9J9K - chain A; structure by X-ray diffraction, 3.15 A resolution.

[Chain A]
Molecule: Glycosyltransferase
Organism: Nicotiana benthamiana
Notes: EC 2.4.1.-
Reference sequence: A0A8K1ZRH3 (A0A8K1ZRH3_NICBE); numbering as in UniProt (aligned over 3-477)
Amino-acid sequence (475 residues; row label = number of the first residue in the row):
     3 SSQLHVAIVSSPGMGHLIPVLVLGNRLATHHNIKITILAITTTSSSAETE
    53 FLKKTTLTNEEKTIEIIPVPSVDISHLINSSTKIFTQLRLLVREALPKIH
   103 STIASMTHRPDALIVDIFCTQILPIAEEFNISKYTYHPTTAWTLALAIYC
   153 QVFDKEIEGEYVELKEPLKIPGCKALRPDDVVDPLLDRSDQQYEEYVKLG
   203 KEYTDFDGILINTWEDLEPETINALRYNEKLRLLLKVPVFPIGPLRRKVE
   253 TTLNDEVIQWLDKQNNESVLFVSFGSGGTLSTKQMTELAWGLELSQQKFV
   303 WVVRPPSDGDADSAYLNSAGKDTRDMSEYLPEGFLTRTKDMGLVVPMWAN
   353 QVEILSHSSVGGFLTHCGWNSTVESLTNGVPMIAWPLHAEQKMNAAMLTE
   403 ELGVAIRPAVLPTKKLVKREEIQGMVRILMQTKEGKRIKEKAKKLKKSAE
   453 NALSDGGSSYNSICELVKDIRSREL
Ligand contacts:
  - 7-hydroxy-6-methoxy-2H-1-benzopyran-2-one (T83): His18, Phe87, Ile119, Phe120, His139, Thr141, Thr145, Val184, Asp185, Pro186, Tyr198, Ala391, Glu392
  - U2F (uridine-5'-diphosphate-2-deoxy-2-fluoro-alpha-D-glucose): Met16, Gly17, His18, Ile20, Pro21, Pro140, Thr141, Arg249, Ser275, Gly277, Ser278, Gly279, Val304, Tyr317, Trp350, Ala351, Gln353, Val354, His368, Gly370, Trp371, Asn372, Ser373, Glu376, His390, Ala391, Glu392, Gln393
What the authors report for this chain:
  - binding site for U2F: Arg249, Trp350, Ala351, His368, Asn372, Ser373, Glu376, His390
  - catalytic residues: His18
  - catalytic residues: Asp118 (proposed by the authors, not directly observed)
  - contacts within the chain: Val184-Tyr198 (hydrophobic contact), Leu187-Tyr198 (hydrophobic contact), His18-Tyr317
  - mutagenesis - Y317F: increased catalytic activity
  - binding site for 7-hydroxy-6-methoxy-2H-1-benzopyran-2-one: His18, Phe87, Phe120, Tyr198
  - mutagenesis - T145L: decreased binding to acceptor
  - mutagenesis - W350A: decreased binding to donor

[Summary]
Chain A binds 7-hydroxy-6-methoxy-2H-1-benzopyran-2-one and compound U2F. From the paper: catalytic residues
His18 and Asp118; Y317F increases catalytic activity; 3 substitutions were tested in all.
Chain A is Glycosyltransferase (Nicotiana benthamiana); the structure, Glucosyl transferase NbUGT72AY1
co-crystallized with Scopoletin and UDP2F glucose, was determined by X-ray diffraction (same publication as
9LRJ, 8J2U, 8J2V, 8J2Z and 8J31).
